Entry 7JPL (electron microscopy, 3.40 A resolution); this record covers chains A and F of the 3 polymer chains in the assembly.

== Chain A ==
Protein: Voltage-dependent L-type calcium channel subunit alpha-1S
Source organism: Oryctolagus cuniculus
Reference sequence: P07293 (CAC1S_RABIT); numbering as in UniProt (aligned over 1-1873)
Sequence (1873 residues; each row starts with the number of its first residue):
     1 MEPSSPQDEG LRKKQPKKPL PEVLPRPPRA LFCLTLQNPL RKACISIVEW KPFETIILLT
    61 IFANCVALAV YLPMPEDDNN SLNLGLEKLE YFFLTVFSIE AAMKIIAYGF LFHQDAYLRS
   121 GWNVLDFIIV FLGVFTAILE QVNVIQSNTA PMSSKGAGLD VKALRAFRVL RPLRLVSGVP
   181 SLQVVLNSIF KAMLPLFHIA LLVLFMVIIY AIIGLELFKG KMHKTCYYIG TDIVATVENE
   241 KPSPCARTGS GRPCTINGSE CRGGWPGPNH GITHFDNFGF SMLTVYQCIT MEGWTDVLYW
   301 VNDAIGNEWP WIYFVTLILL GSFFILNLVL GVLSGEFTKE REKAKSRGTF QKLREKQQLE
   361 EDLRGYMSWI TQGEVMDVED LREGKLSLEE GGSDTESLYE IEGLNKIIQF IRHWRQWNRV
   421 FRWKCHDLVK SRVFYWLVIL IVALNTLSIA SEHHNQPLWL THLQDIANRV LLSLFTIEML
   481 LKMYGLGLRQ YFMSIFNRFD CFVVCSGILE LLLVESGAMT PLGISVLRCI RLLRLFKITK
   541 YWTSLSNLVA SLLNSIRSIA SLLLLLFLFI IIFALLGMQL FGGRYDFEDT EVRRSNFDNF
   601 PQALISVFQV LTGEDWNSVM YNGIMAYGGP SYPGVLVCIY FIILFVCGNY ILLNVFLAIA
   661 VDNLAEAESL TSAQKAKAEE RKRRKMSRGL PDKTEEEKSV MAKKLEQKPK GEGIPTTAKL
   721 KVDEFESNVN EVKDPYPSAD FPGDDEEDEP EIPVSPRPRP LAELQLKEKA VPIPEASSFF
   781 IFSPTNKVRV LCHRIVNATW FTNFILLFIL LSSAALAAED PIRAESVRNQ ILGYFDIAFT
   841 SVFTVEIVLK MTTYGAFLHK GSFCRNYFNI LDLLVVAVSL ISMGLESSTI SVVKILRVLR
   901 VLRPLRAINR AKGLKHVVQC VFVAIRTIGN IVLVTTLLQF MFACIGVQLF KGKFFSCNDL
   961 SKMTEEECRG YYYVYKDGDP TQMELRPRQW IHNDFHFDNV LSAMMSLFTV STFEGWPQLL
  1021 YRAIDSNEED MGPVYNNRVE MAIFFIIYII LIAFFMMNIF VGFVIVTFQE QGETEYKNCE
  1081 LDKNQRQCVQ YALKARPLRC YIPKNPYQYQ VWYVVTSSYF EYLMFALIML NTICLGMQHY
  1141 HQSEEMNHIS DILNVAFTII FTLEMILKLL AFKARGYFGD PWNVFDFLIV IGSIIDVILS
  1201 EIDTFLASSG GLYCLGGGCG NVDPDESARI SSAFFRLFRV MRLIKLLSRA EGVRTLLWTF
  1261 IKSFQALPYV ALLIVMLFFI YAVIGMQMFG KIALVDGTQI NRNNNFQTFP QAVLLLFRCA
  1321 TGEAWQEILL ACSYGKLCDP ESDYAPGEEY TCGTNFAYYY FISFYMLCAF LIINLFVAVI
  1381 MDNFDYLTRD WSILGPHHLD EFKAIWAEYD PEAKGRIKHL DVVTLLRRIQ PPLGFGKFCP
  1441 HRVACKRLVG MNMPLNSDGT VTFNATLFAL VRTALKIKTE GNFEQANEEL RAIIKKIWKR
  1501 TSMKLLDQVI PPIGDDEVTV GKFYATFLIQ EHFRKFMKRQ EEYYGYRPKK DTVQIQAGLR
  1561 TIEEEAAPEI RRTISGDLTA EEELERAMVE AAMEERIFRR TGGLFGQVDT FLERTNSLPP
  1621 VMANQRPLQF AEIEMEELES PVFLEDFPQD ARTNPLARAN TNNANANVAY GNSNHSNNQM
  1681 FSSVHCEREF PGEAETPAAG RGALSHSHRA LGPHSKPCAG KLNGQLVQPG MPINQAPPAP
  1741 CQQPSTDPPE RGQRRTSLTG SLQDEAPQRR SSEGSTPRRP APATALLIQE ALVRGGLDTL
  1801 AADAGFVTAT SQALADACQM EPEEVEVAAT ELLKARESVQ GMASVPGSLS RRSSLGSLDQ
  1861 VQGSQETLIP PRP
Unresolved in the structure: 1-36, 145-160, 347-432, 674-795, 856-866, 884-891, 1073-1081, 1142-1147, 1207-1231, 1422, 1435-1873
Disulfides: Cys226-Cys254, Cys245-Cys261, Cys957-Cys968, Cys1338-Cys1352
Metal / ion sites: Ca2+: Glu292, Glu614, Glu1014
Ligand contacts:
  - 1,2-Distearoyl-sn-glycerophosphoethanolamine (3PE), molecule 1: Phe62, Cys65, Val66, Ala69, Val70, Leu175, Phe567, Leu568, Ile571, Asn599, Phe600, Pro601, Leu604, Ile1046, Ile1047
  - 1,2-Distearoyl-sn-glycerophosphoethanolamine (3PE), molecule 2: Ala163, Ala166, Phe167, Val169, Leu170, Ile572, Phe573, Leu576, Leu580, Arg584, Tyr627, Pro633, Gly634, Leu636, Val637, Ile639, Tyr640, Ile643
  - 1,2-Distearoyl-sn-glycerophosphoethanolamine (3PE), molecule 3: Met193, Ala200, Val203, Asn277, Gly279, Phe280, Met282, Leu283, Tyr286, Pro630, Ser631, Tyr632, Val635, Leu636, Cys638, Ile639, Ile642, Ile643, Val646, Cys647
  - 1,2-Distearoyl-sn-glycerophosphoethanolamine (3PE), molecule 4: Leu204, Ile208, Asn277, Phe278, Gly279, Met282, Met1129, Thr1132, Ile1133, Gly1136, Met1137, His1139
  - 1,2-Distearoyl-sn-glycerophosphoethanolamine (3PE), molecule 5: Asn307, Glu308, Trp311, Val315, Leu319, Phe323, Ile1274, Val1275, Phe1278, Phe1279, Thr1308, Phe1309, Pro1310, Gln1311, Val1313, Leu1314, Phe1317, Leu1375, Phe1376
  - 1,2-Distearoyl-sn-glycerophosphoethanolamine (3PE), molecule 6: Cys529, Leu533, Phe942, Ile945, Leu949, Glu1040, Met1041, Ile1043, Phe1044, Ile1047, Leu1051
  - 1,2-Distearoyl-sn-glycerophosphoethanolamine (3PE), molecule 7: Phe567, Ile570, Pro601, Leu604, Ile605, Phe608, Val1039, Glu1040, Ala1042, Ile1043, Ile1046
  - 1,2-Distearoyl-sn-glycerophosphoethanolamine (3PE), molecule 8: Thr936, Leu1001, Ser1002, Met1004, Met1005, Phe1008, Tyr1358, Tyr1359, Ile1362, Ser1363, Met1366, Phe1370
  - 1,2-Distearoyl-sn-glycerophosphoethanolamine (3PE), molecule 9: Pro1181, Trp1182, Phe1185, Ile1244, Leu1247, Arg1254, Leu1257, Trp1258, Ile1261
  - C8U (methyl (4S)-2,6-dimethyl-5-nitro-4-[2-(trifluoromethyl)phenyl]-1,4-dihydropyridine-3-carboxylate): Val932, Thr935, Gln939, Phe1008, Ser1011, Thr1012, Tyr1048, Ile1052, Met1056, Met1057, Phe1060, Tyr1365, Met1366, Ala1369
  - 1,2-diacyl-sn-glycero-3-phosphocholine (PC1): Leu202, Phe205, Met206, Ile209, Tyr210, Ile213, Leu217, Phe218, Ser250, Ile305, Trp309, Pro310, Ile312, Tyr313, Thr316, Leu320, Ala1233, Phe1234, Leu1237, Ile1244
UniProt features mapped onto this chain:
  - region: Gln357 to Glu374 (Binding to the beta subunit), Glu747 to Pro760 (Interaction with STAC, STAC2 and STAC3 (via SH3 domains)), Lys1522 to Glu1542 (Interaction with calmodulin)
  - motif: Thr290 to Gly293 (Selectivity filter of repeat I), Thr612 to Asp615 (Selectivity filter of repeat II), Thr1012 to Gly1015 (Selectivity filter of repeat III), Thr1321 to Ala1324 (Selectivity filter of repeat IV)
  - binding site (Ca(2+)): Glu292, Glu614, Glu1014
  - site: Phe1690, Pro1691 (Cleavage)
  - modified residue: Ser393 (Phosphoserine), Ser397 (Phosphoserine), Ser687 (Phosphoserine), Ser1575 (Phosphoserine), Thr1579 (Phosphothreonine), Ser1617 (Phosphoserine)
  - glycosylation (N-linked (GlcNAc...) asparagine): Asn79, Asn257
  - mutagenesis: Ile752 to Pro753 (Loss of interaction with STAC2 and STAC3 and strongly decreased channel activity; when associated with A-757), Pro756 to Pro758 (Loss of interaction with STAC3), Arg757 (R757A: Loss of interaction with STAC2 and STAC3 and strongly decreased channel activity; when associated with 752-AA-753), Arg1086 (R1086H: Shifts the threshold potential to more negative values and lowers the concentration threshold for channel activation by caffeine)
What the authors report for this chain:
  - binding site for C8U: Gln939
  - mutagenesis - Y1048A (1,000-fold), Y1048F: decreased binding to DHP (citing earlier work)

== Chain F ==
Protein: Voltage-dependent calcium channel subunit alpha-2/delta-1
Source organism: Oryctolagus cuniculus
Reference sequence: P13806 (CA2D1_RABIT); aligned to UniProt positions 1-1105 over residues -1 to 1106 (the alignment contains insertions or deletions, so no single offset holds)
Sequence (1105 residues; each row starts with the number of its first residue; note: 3 numbers in that range are skipped by the numbering (no residue carries them; nothing is unmodelled there); numbers below 1 keep their minus sign (Met-1 is residue -1)):
    -1 MAAGRPLAWT LTLWQAWLIL IGPSSEEPFP SAVTIKSWVD KMQEDLVTLA KTASGVHQLV
    59 DIYEKYQDLY TVEPNNARQL VEIAARDIEK LLSNRSKALV RLALEAEKVQ AAHQWREDFA
   119 SNE
   124 VVYYNAKDDL DPEKNDSEPG SQRIKPVFID DANFRRQVSY QHAAVHIPTD IYEGSTIVLN
   184 ELNWTSALDD VFKKNREEDP SLLWQVFGSA TGLARYYPAS PWVDNSRTPN KIDLYDVRRR
   244 PWYIQGAASP KDMLILVDVS GSVSGLTLKL IRTSVSEMLE TLSDDDFVNV ASFNSNAQDV
   304 SCFQHLVQAN VRNKKVLKDA VNNITAKGIT DYKKGFSFAF EQLLNYNVSR ANCNKIIMLF
   364 TDGGEERAQE IFAKYNKDKK VRVFTFSVGQ HNYDRGPIQW MACENKGYYY EIPSIGAIRI
   424 NTQEYLDVLG RPMVLAGDKA KQVQWTNVYL DALELGLVIT GTLPVFNITG QFENKTNLKN
   484 QLILGVMGVD VSLEDIKRLT PRFTLCPNGY YFAIDPNGYV LLHPNLQPKP IGVGIPTINL
   544 RKRRPNVQNP KSQEPVTLDF LDAELENDIK VEIRNKMIDG ESGEKTFRTL VKSQDERYID
   604 KGNRTYTWTP VNGTDY
   621 SLALVLPTYS FYYIKAKIEE TITQARYSET LKPDNFEESG YTFLAPRDYC SDLKPSDNNT
   681 EFLLNFNEFI DRKTPNNPSC NTDLINRVLL DAGFTNELVQ NYWSKQKNIK GVKARFVVTD
   741 GGITRVYPKE AGENWQENPE TYEDSFYKRS LDNDNYVFTA PYFNKSGPGA YESGIMVSKA
   801 VEIYIQGKLL KPAVVGIKID VNSWIENFTK TSIRDPCAGP VCDCKRNSDV MDCVILDDGG
   861 FLLMANHDDY TNQIGRFFGE IDPSLMRHLV NISVYAFNKS YDYQSVCEPG AAPKQGAGHR
   921 SAYVPSIADI LQIGWWATAA AWSILQQFLL SLTFPRLLEA ADMEDDDFTA SMSKQSCITE
   981 QTQYFFDNDS KSFSGVLDCG NCSRIFHVEK LMNTNLIFIM VESKGTCPCD TRLLIQAEQT
  1041 SDGPDPCDMV KQPRYRKGPD VCFDNNVLED YTDCGGVSGL NPSLWSIIGI QFVLLWLVSG
  1101 SRHCLL
Unresolved in the structure: -1 to 26, 831-842, 913-972, 1075-1106
Disulfides: Cys305-Cys1047, Cys356-Cys1062, Cys406-Cys1074, Cys670-Cys700, Cys844-Cys853, Cys907-Cys977, Cys999-Cys1029, Cys1002-Cys1027
UniProt features mapped onto this chain:
  - motif: Asp261 to Ser265 (MIDAS-like motif)
  - binding site (a divalent metal cation): Asp261, Ser263, Ser265
  - modified residue: Ser119 (Phosphoserine)
  - glycosylation (N-linked (GlcNAc...) asparagine): Asn92, Asn138, Asn186, Asn326, Asn350, Asn615

== Chain A / chain F interface ==
Residue-residue contacts - 62 pairs, chain A then chain F:
  Met74(A) - Tyr396(F)
  Pro75(A) - Gly264(F)
  Pro75(A) - Ser265(F)
  Glu76(A) - Gly264(F)
  Glu76(A) - Gly331(F)  hydrogen bond (backbone-backbone)
  Asp77(A) - Ile332(F)
  Asp78(A) - Ser263(F)  hydrogen bond
  Asp78(A) - Gly264(F)
  Asp78(A) - Ser265(F)  hydrogen bond
  Asp78(A) - Gly331(F)
  Asp78(A) - Ile332(F)
  Asp78(A) - Thr333(F)
  Asn79(A) - Ile332(F)
  Asn80(A) - Glu368(F)
  Ser81(A) - Glu368(F)  hydrogen bond (backbone-side chain)
  Tyr228(A) - Arg547(F)
  Gly230(A) - Arg544(F)
  Thr231(A) - Arg544(F)
  Thr231(A) - Lys545(F)
  Asp232(A) - Arg544(F)  salt bridge
  Ile233(A) - Lys545(F)
  Ile233(A) - Arg546(F)
  Ile233(A) - Arg547(F)
  Val234(A) - Arg547(F)
  Asp586(A) - Ser267(F)  hydrogen bond
  Asp586(A) - Gly268(F)
  Phe587(A) - Gly268(F)
  Phe587(A) - Leu269(F)  hydrogen bond (backbone-backbone)
  Glu588(A) - Gly268(F)
  Glu588(A) - Lys272(F)  hydrogen bond (backbone-side chain)
  Glu588(A) - Arg275(F)  salt bridge
  Asp589(A) - Leu269(F)
  Thr590(A) - Leu269(F)
  Arg969(A) - Tyr175(F)
  Gly970(A) - Tyr175(F)
  Tyr971(A) - Asp173(F)
  Tyr973(A) - Thr172(F)
  Tyr973(A) - Asp173(F)
  Tyr973(A) - Ile235(F)  hydrophobic
  Tyr973(A) - Asp236(F)
  Tyr973(A) - Leu237(F)  hydrophobic
  Tyr975(A) - Ile418(F)
  Lys976(A) - Arg547(F)
  Asp977(A) - Arg547(F)
  Gly978(A) - Lys272(F)  hydrogen bond (backbone-side chain)
  Gly978(A) - Ile418(F)
  Pro980(A) - Ile418(F)  hydrophobic
  Thr981(A) - Asn552(F)
  Thr981(A) - Pro553(F)
  Gln982(A) - Lys545(F)  hydrogen bond (side chain-backbone)
  Gln982(A) - Arg546(F)
  Gln982(A) - Arg547(F)
  Gln982(A) - Val550(F)
  Met983(A) - Ile235(F)
  Met983(A) - Leu237(F)  hydrophobic
  Met983(A) - Val550(F)  hydrogen bond (backbone-backbone)
  Met983(A) - Gln551(F)
  Leu985(A) - Thr172(F)
  Leu985(A) - Arg230(F)
  Arg988(A) - Asp173(F)  hydrogen bond (side chain-backbone)
  Tyr1035(A) - Asn395(F)
  Asn1036(A) - Asn395(F)  hydrogen bond
Other interface residues (no listed pair), chain A (41 interface residues in all): Leu72, Arg262, Tyr972, Asp979, Glu984, Arg986
Other interface residues (no listed pair), chain F (41 interface residues in all): Ile174, Ser229, Leu271, Thr276, Ala329, Lys330, Gln393, Gly419, Arg422, Leu543, Pro548

== In short ==
Chain A and chain F each contribute 41 residues to their interface, with 12 hydrogen bonds and 2 salt bridges.
Polar contacts include Asp232(A)-Arg544(F), Glu588(A)-Arg275(F) and Asp78(A)-Ser263(F). The paper reports a
binding site for C8U at Gln939(A); Y1048A and Y1048F of chain A reduce binding to DHP.
Chain A is Voltage-dependent L-type calcium channel subunit alpha-1S and chain F is Voltage-dependent calcium
channel subunit alpha-2/delta-1, both from Oryctolagus cuniculus; the structure, Rabbit Cav1.1 in the presence
of 10 micromolar (S)-(-)-Bay K8644 in nanodiscs at 3.4 Angstrom resolution, was determined by electron
microscopy, deposited together with 7JPK, 7JPV, 7JPW and 7JPX.
